PDB entry 6YXU | electron microscopy, 3.08 A resolution | chains C and E of the 6 polymer chains in the assembly

[Chain C]
Molecule: DNA-directed RNA polymerase subunit beta
Organism: Mycolicibacterium smegmatis MC2 155
Notes: EC 2.7.7.6
UniProt: P60281 (RPOB_MYCS2); numbering as in UniProt (aligned over 1-1169)
Amino-acid sequence (1169 residues; row label = number of the first residue in the row):
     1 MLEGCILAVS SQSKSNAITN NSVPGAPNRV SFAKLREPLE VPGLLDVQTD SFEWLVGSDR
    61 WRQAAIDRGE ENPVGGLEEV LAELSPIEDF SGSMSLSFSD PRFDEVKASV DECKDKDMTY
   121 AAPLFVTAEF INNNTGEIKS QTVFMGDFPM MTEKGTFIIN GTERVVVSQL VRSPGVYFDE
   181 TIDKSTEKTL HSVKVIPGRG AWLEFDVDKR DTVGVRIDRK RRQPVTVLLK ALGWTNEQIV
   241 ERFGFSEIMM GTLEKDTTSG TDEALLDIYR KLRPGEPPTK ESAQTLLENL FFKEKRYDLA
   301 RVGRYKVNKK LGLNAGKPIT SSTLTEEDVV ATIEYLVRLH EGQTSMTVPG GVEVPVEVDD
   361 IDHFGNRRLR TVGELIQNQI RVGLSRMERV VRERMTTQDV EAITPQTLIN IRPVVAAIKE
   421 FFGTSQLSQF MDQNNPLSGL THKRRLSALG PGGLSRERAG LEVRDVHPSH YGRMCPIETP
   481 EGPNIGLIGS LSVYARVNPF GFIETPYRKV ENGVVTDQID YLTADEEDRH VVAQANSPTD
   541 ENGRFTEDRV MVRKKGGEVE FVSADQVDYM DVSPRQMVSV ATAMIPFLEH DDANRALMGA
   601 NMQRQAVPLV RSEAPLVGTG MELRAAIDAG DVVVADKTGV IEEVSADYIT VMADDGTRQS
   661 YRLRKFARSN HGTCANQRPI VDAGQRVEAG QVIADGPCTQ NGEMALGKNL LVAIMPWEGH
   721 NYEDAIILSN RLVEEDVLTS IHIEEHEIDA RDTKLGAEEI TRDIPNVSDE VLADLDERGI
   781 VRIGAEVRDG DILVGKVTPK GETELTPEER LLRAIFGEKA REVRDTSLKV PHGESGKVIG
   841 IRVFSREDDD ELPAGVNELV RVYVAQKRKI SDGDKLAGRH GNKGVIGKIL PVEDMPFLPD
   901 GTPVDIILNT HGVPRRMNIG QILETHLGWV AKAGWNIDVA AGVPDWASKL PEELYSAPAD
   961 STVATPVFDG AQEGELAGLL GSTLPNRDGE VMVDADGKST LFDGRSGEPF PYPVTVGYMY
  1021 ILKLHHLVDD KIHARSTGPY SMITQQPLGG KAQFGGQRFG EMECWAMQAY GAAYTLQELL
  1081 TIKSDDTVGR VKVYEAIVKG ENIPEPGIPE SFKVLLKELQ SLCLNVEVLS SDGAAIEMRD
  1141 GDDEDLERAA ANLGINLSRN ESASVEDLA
Not modelled in the structure: 1-20, 801-822, 1131-1169
Curated features (UniProtKB/Swiss-Prot):
  - mutagenesis: Q429 (Q429K/L: Rifampicin (Rif) resistant), D432 (D432V: Rifampicin (Rif) resistant; D432Y: Rifampicin (Rif) resistant; RbpA no longer rescues transcription in the presence of Rif. Decreased affinity for Rif, no change in affinity for RbpA), H442 (H442D/L/P/R/Y: Rifampicin (Rif) resistant), R445 (R445L/P: Rifampicin (Rif) resistant), S447 (S447L/P/W: Rifampicin (Rif) resistant; RbpA no longer rescues transcription in the presence of Rif, decreased affinity for Rif, no change in affinity for RbpA; tested in the Leu mutation), L449 (L449P: Rifampicin (Rif) resistant)

[Chain E]
Molecule: DNA-directed RNA polymerase subunit omega
Organism: Mycolicibacterium smegmatis MC2 155
Notes: EC 2.7.7.6
UniProt: A0QWT1 (RPOZ_MYCS2); residue numbers follow UniProt; this construct covers 1-107
Amino-acid sequence (107 residues; numbered 1 to 107; the number before each row is that of its first residue):
     1 MSTPHADAQL NAADDLGIDS SAASAYDTPL GITNPPIDEL LSRASSKYAL VIYAAKRARQ
    61 INDYYNQLGD GILEYVGPLV EPGLQEKPLS IALREIHGDL LEHTEGE
Not modelled in the structure: 1-23, 68-74, 107

[How chain C and chain E interact]
Residue-residue contacts (10; chain C residue first):
  Y1070(C) - Y48(E)  hydrogen bond (backbone-side chain)
  G1071(C) - Y48(E)  hydrogen bond (backbone-side chain)
  G1100(C) - N62(E)
  G1100(C) - N66(E)  hydrogen bond (backbone-side chain)
  E1101(C) - N62(E)
  E1101(C) - N66(E)
  N1102(C) - R59(E)
  N1102(C) - N62(E)  hydrogen bond (backbone-side chain)
  N1102(C) - D63(E)  hydrogen bond
  I1103(C) - R59(E)  hydrogen bond (backbone-side chain)
Other interface residues (no listed pair), chain C (9 interface residues in all): A1072, Y1074, E1105
Other interface residues (no listed pair), chain E (6 interface residues in all): I52

[In short]
The interface between chain C and chain E involves 9 residues on one side and 6 on the other; the contacts
include 6 hydrogen bonds. Polar contacts include Y1070(C)-Y48(E), G1071(C)-Y48(E) and G1100(C)-N66(E). UniProt
lists 6 mutagenesis sites on chain C.
Here chain C is DNA-directed RNA polymerase subunit beta and chain E is DNA-directed RNA polymerase subunit
omega, both from Mycolicibacterium smegmatis MC2 155. Entry 6YXU (Structure of Mycobacterium smegmatis HelD
protein in complex with RNA polymerase core - State I, primary ...) was determined by electron microscopy,
deposited together with 6YYS and 6VSX.
